4TSM - chain A; structure by X-ray diffraction, 1.90 A resolution.

== Chain A ==
Name: maltose-binding protein, pilin chimera
Source organism: Escherichia coli
Notes: fragment: (MBP), (PilA1)
UniProtKB: chimeric construct of D8A942, C9YRY2: residues 1-366 from D8A942 (D8A942_ECOMS) positions 27-392 (UniProt number = residue number + 26); residues 1026-1164 from C9YRY2 positions 35-173 (UniProt number = residue number - 991)
Sequence (520 residues; each row starts with the number of its first residue; note: 655 numbers in that range are skipped by the numbering (no residue carries them; nothing is unmodelled there); numbering starts at 0):
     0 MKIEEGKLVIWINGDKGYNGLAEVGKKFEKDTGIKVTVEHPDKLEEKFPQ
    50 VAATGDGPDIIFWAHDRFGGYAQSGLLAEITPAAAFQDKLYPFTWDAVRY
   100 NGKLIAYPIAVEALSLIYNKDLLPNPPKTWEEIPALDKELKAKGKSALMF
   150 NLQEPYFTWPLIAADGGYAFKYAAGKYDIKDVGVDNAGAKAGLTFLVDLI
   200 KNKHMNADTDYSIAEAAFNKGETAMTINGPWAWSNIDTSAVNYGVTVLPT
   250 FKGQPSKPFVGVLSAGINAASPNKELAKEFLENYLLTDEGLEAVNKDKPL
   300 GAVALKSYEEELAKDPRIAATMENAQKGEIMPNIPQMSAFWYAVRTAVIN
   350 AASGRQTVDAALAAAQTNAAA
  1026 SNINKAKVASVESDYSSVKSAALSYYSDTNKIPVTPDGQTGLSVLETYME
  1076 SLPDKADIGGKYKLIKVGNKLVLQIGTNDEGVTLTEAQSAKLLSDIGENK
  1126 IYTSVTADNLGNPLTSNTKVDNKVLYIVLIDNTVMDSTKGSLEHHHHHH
Unresolved in the structure: 1160-1174
Construct notes: initiating methionine (0); engineered mutation Ala82 (Asp108 in D8A942), Ala83 (Lys109 in D8A942), Ala172 (Glu198 in D8A942), Ala173 (Asn199 in D8A942), Ala239 (Lys265 in D8A942), Ala362 (Lys388 in D8A942), Ala363 (Asp389 in D8A942); linker (367-370); expression tag (1165-1174)
Ligand contacts:
  - trimethylamine oxide (TMO), molecule 1: Gly13, Tyr17, His39, Asp41
  - trimethylamine oxide (TMO), molecule 2: Pro40, Asp41, Lys46
  - trimethylamine oxide (TMO), molecule 3: Ala77, Glu78, Ala268, Lys273
  - trimethylamine oxide (TMO), molecule 4: Asp184, Asn185, Ala186
  - trimethylamine oxide (TMO), molecule 5: Ser270, Pro271, Asn272, Lys273, Glu274
  - trimethylamine oxide (TMO), molecule 6: Pro334, Ser1026, Lys1030, Ala1112

== Summary ==
Bound to chain A: 6 copies of trimethylamine oxide.
Chain A is maltose-binding protein, pilin chimera (Escherichia coli); the structure, MBP-fusion protein of
PilA1 from C. difficile R20291 residues 26-166, was determined by X-ray diffraction (same publication as 4OGM
and 4PE2).
